PDB entry 6DQP | X-ray diffraction, 1.55 A resolution | chains A and B

[Chain A (and B)]
Protein: FMN reductase (NADPH)
From: Escherichia coli (strain K12)
Notes: EC 1.5.1.38; chain B of this document is another copy of the same molecule, construct and numbering; everything in this record applies to it too
UniProtKB: P80644 (SSUE_ECOLI); residues 0-190 here correspond to UniProt positions 1-191 (UniProt number = residue number + 1)
Chain sequence (190 residues; numbered 0 to 190; 1 number in that range is skipped by the numbering (no residue carries it; nothing is unmodelled there); the number before each row is that of its first residue; numbering starts at 0):
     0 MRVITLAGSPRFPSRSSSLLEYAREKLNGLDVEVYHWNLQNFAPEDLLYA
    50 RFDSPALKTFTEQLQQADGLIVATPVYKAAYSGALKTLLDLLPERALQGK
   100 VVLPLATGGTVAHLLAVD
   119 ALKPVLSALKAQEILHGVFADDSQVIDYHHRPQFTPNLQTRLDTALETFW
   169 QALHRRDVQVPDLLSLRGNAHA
Disordered / not traced: 173-190 (chain B: 174-190)

[How chain A and chain B interact]
Residue-residue contacts - 72 pairs, chain A then chain B:
  Pro9(A) - Leu47(B)
  Pro9(A) - Tyr48(B)
  Pro9(A) - Ala49(B)  hydrophobic
  Arg10(A) - Tyr48(B)  hydrogen bond (side chain-backbone)
  Arg10(A) - Ala49(B)  hydrogen bond (side chain-backbone)
  Leu38(A) - Leu47(B)
  Leu38(A) - Tyr48(B)  hydrogen bond (backbone-side chain)
  Gln39(A) - Tyr48(B)
  Phe41(A) - Tyr48(B)  hydrogen bond (backbone-side chain)
  Pro43(A) - Pro43(B)
  Pro43(A) - Glu44(B)
  Pro43(A) - Leu47(B)  hydrophobic
  Pro43(A) - Tyr48(B)  hydrophobic
  Glu44(A) - Pro43(B)
  Glu44(A) - Glu44(B)
  Leu46(A) - Leu47(B)  hydrophobic
  Leu47(A) - Pro9(B)
  Leu47(A) - Pro43(B)  hydrophobic
  Leu47(A) - Leu46(B)  hydrophobic
  Leu47(A) - Leu47(B)  hydrophobic
  Leu47(A) - Ala83(B)  hydrophobic
  Leu47(A) - Thr86(B)
  Tyr48(A) - Pro9(B)
  Tyr48(A) - Arg10(B)  hydrogen bond (backbone-side chain)
  Tyr48(A) - Leu38(B)
  Tyr48(A) - Gln39(B)
  Tyr48(A) - Phe41(B)  hydrogen bond (side chain-backbone)
  Tyr48(A) - Pro43(B)  hydrophobic
  Ala49(A) - Pro9(B)  hydrophobic
  Ala49(A) - Arg10(B)  hydrogen bond (backbone-side chain)
  Tyr76(A) - Lys85(B)  hydrogen bond (backbone-side chain)
  Tyr76(A) - Asp89(B)
  Lys77(A) - Leu88(B)
  Lys77(A) - Asp89(B)  hydrogen bond (side chain-backbone)
  Lys77(A) - Leu91(B)  hydrogen bond (side chain-backbone)
  Lys77(A) - Glu93(B)  salt bridge
  Lys77(A) - Val123(B)
  Lys77(A) - Ala126(B)
  Lys77(A) - Leu127(B)
  Ala78(A) - Pro122(B)
  Ala78(A) - Ala126(B)  hydrophobic
  Ala79(A) - Tyr80(B)
  Ala79(A) - Lys85(B)
  Tyr80(A) - Ala79(B)
  Tyr80(A) - Tyr80(B)
  Tyr80(A) - Lys85(B)  hydrogen bond (backbone-side chain)
  Ser81(A) - Asp89(B)
  Gly82(A) - Gly82(B)
  Gly82(A) - Lys85(B)
  Gly82(A) - Thr86(B)
  Gly82(A) - Asp89(B)  hydrogen bond (backbone-side chain)
  Ala83(A) - Leu47(B)
  Ala83(A) - Thr86(B)
  Lys85(A) - Tyr76(B)  hydrogen bond (side chain-backbone)
  Lys85(A) - Ala79(B)
  Lys85(A) - Tyr80(B)  hydrogen bond (side chain-backbone)
  Lys85(A) - Gly82(B)
  Thr86(A) - Leu47(B)
  Thr86(A) - Gly82(B)
  Thr86(A) - Ala83(B)
  Thr86(A) - Thr86(B)
  Leu88(A) - Lys77(B)
  Asp89(A) - Tyr76(B)
  Asp89(A) - Lys77(B)
  Asp89(A) - Ser81(B)
  Asp89(A) - Gly82(B)  hydrogen bond (side chain-backbone)
  Leu91(A) - Lys77(B)  hydrogen bond (backbone-side chain)
  Pro92(A) - Lys77(B)
  Glu93(A) - Lys77(B)
  Val123(A) - Lys77(B)
  Ala126(A) - Lys77(B)
  Leu127(A) - Lys77(B)
Also at the interface, not in a pair above, chain A (31 interface residues in all): Phe51, Pro122
Also at the interface, not in a pair above, chain B (31 interface residues in all): Arg50, Ala78, Pro92

[Summary]
The chain A/chain B interface involves 31 residues from each chain, with 16 hydrogen bonds and 1 salt bridge.
Polar pairs include Lys77(A)-Glu93(B), Arg10(A)-Tyr48(B) and Arg10(A)-Ala49(B).
Chain A and chain B are both FMN reductase (NADPH) (Escherichia coli (strain K12)); the structure, Crystal
structure of SsuE FMN reductase Delta118 mutant in apo form, was determined by X-ray diffraction together with
6DQI from the same study.
